PDB entry 3JBF | electron microscopy, 4.60 A resolution (low resolution: residue-level contacts below are approximate; hydrogen-bond / salt-bridge calls are withheld) | chains 3 and 4 of the 5 polymer chains in the assembly

# Chain 3
Protein: Capsid protein VP3
Source organism: Human poliovirus 1 Mahoney
UniProt: P03300 (POLG_POL1M); residues 1-237 here correspond to UniProt positions 342-578 (UniProt number = residue number + 341)
Amino-acid sequence (237 residues; row label = number of the first residue in the row):
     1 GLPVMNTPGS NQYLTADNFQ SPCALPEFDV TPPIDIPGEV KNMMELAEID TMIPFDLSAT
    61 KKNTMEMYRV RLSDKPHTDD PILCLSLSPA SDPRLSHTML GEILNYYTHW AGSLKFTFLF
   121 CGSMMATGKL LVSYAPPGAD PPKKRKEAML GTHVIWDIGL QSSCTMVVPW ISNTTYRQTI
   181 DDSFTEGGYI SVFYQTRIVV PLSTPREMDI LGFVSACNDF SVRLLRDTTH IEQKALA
Disordered / not traced: 236-237
Differences from the reference sequence: conflict Ser123 (Phe464 in P03300)

# Chain 4
Protein: Capsid protein VP4
Source organism: Human poliovirus 1 Mahoney
UniProt: P03300 (POLG_POL1M); numbering as in UniProt (aligned over 2-69)
Amino-acid sequence (69 residues; row label = number of the first residue in the row):
     1 XGAQVSSQKV GAHENSNRAY GGSTINYTTI NYYRDSASNA ASKQDFSQDP SKFTEPIKDV
    61 LIKTAPMLN
Modified residues: MYR (myristic acid) at position 1
Differences from the reference sequence: modified residue (1)

# Interface between chain 3 and chain 4
Contacting residue pairs - 29 pairs, chain 3 then chain 4:
  Asn18(3) - Ala40(4)
  Asn18(3) - Ala41(4)
  Gln20(3) - Ile30(4)
  Gln20(3) - Asn31(4)
  Gln20(3) - Tyr32(4)
  Gln20(3) - Ser38(4)
  Gln20(3) - Ala40(4)
  Ser21(3) - Tyr33(4)
  Ser21(3) - Ser38(4)
  Pro22(3) - Tyr33(4)
  Pro22(3) - Ser38(4)
  Cys23(3) - Asp35(4)
  Cys23(3) - Ser38(4)
  Leu25(3) - Asp35(4)
  Pro26(3) - Asp35(4)
  Glu27(3) - Arg34(4)
  Glu27(3) - Asp35(4)
  Glu39(3) - Gln48(4)
  Glu39(3) - Lys52(4)
  Val40(3) - Phe53(4)
  Lys41(3) - Gln48(4)
  Glu45(3) - Gln48(4)
  Glu45(3) - Phe53(4)
  Glu48(3) - Pro50(4)
  Glu48(3) - Thr54(4)
  Ile49(3) - Phe53(4)
  Gln161(3) - Pro66(4)
  Gln161(3) - Met67(4)
  Gln161(3) - Leu68(4)
Other interface residues (no listed pair), chain 3 (17 interface residues in all): Gly38, Leu160
Other interface residues (no listed pair), chain 4 (19 interface residues in all): Asn39, Lys43

# Summary
The interface between chain 3 and chain 4 involves 17 residues on one side and 19 on the other.
Chain 3 is Capsid protein VP3 and chain 4 is Capsid protein VP4, both from Human poliovirus 1 Mahoney; the
structure, Complex of poliovirus with VHH PVSP19B, was determined by electron microscopy together with 3JBC,
3JBD, 3JBE and 3JBG from the same study.
